PDB entry 8IQ4 | electron microscopy, 2.70 A resolution | chains B and N of the 5 polymer chains in the assembly

[Chain B]
Protein: Guanine nucleotide-binding protein G(I)/G(S)/G(T) subunit beta-1
From: Homo sapiens
Reference sequence: P62873 (GBB1_HUMAN); numbering as in UniProt (aligned over 2-340)
Chain sequence (358 residues; numbered -17 to 340; the number before each row is that of its first residue; numbers below 1 keep their minus sign (Met-17 is residue -17)):
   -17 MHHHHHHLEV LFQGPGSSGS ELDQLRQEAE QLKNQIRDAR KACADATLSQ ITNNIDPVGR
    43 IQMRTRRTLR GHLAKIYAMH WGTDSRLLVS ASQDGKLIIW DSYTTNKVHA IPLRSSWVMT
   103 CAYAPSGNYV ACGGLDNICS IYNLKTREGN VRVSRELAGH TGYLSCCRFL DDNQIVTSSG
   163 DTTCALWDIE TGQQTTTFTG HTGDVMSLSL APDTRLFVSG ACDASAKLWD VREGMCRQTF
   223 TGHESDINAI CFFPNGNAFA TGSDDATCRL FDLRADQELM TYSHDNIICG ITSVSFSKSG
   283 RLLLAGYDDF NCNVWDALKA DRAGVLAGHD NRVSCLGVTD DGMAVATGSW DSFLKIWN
Disordered / not traced: -17 to 6, 128-132
Sequence notes: initiating methionine (-17); expression tag (-16 to 1)
Swiss-Prot annotation at these positions:
  - modified residue: Ser2 (N-acetylserine), His266 (Phosphohistidine)
  - natural variant: Leu30 (L30F: In MRD42; uncertain significance), Arg52 (R52G: In MRD42), Gly64 (G64V: In MRD42), Asp76 (D76E: In MRD42; D76G: In MRD42), Gly77 (G77S: In MRD42), Lys78 (K78R: In MRD42), Ile80 (I80N: In MRD42; I80T: In MRD42), His91 (H91R: In MRD42; uncertain significance), Ala92 (A92T: In MRD42), Pro94 (P94S: In MRD42), Leu95 (L95P: In MRD42), Arg96 (R96L: In MRD42), 5 further natural variant entries in UniProt

[Chain N]
Protein: Nanobody 35
From: Vicugna pacos
Notes: antibody fragment or engineered binder
Chain sequence (134 residues; row label = number of the first residue in the row):
     1 QVQLQESGGG LVQPGGSLRL SCAASGFTFS NYKMNWVRQA PGKGLEWVSD ISQSGASISY
    61 TGSVKGRFTI SRDNAKNTLY LQMNSLKPED TAVYYCARCP APFTPFCFDV TSTTYAYRGQ
   121 GTQVTVSSHH HHHH
Disordered / not traced: 10-16, 85-89, 127-134
Disulfides: Cys22-Cys96, Cys99-Cys107

[Interface between chain B and chain N]
Pairs across the interface (16; chain B residue first):
  Cys204(B) - Ala116(N)
  Cys204(B) - Tyr117(N)
  Asp205(B) - Ala116(N)
  Ala206(B) - Tyr117(N)
  Thr223(B) - Gln1(N)  hydrogen bond (backbone-backbone)
  Glu226(B) - Val2(N)
  Glu226(B) - Gly26(N)
  Glu226(B) - Phe27(N)
  Glu226(B) - Thr28(N)  hydrogen bond (side chain-backbone)
  Glu226(B) - Tyr32(N)
  Glu226(B) - Arg98(N)  hydrogen bond (backbone-side chain)
  Ser227(B) - Pro100(N)  hydrogen bond (side chain-backbone)
  Ser227(B) - Tyr117(N)
  Asp228(B) - Tyr117(N)  hydrogen bond
  Asp246(B) - Pro102(N)
  Ile270(B) - Phe103(N)  hydrophobic
Interface residues without a listed pair, chain B (11 interface residues in all): His225, Asp247
Interface residues without a listed pair, chain N (13 interface residues in all): Ala101

[Overview]
11 residues of chain B and 13 residues of chain N are in contact, with 5 hydrogen bonds. Polar contacts
include Glu226(B)-Thr28(N), Glu226(B)-Arg98(N) and Ser227(B)-Pro100(N).
Here chain B is Guanine nucleotide-binding protein G(I)/G(S)/G(T) subunit beta-1 (Homo sapiens) and chain N is
Nanobody 35 (Vicugna pacos). Entry 8IQ4 (Cryo-EM structure of Carboprost-bound prostaglandin-F2-alpha
receptor-miniGq-Nb35 complex) was determined by electron microscopy (same publication as 8IQ6).
